Entry 4XDP (X-ray diffraction, 2.07 A resolution); this record covers chain A.

[Chain A]
Name: Lysine-specific demethylase 4C
Source organism: Homo sapiens
Notes: EC 1.14.11.-; fragment: catalytic domain
UniProt: Q9H3R0 (KDM4C_HUMAN); numbering as in UniProt (aligned over 10-347)
Chain sequence (338 residues; each row starts with the number of its first residue):
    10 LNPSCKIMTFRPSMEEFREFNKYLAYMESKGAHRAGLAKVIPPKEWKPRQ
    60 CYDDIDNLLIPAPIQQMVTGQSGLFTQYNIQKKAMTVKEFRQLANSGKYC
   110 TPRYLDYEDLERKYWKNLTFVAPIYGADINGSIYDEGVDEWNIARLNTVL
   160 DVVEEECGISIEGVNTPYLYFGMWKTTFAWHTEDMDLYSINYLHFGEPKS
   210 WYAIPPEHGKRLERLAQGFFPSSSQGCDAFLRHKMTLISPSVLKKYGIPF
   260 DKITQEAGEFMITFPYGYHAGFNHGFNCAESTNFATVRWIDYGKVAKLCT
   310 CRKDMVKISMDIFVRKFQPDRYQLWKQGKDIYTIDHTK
Bound ions: Fe ion: His190, Glu192, His278 (together with 2-amino-2-hydroxymethyl-propane-1,3-diol); Zn2+: Cys236, His242, Cys308, Cys310

[In short]
His190, Glu192 and His278 coordinate a Fe ion ion. Cys236, His242, Cys308 and Cys310 form the Zn2+ site.
Chain A is Lysine-specific demethylase 4C (Homo sapiens); the structure, Crystal structure of human KDM4C
catalytic domain bound to tris, was determined by X-ray diffraction together with 4XDO from the same study.
